6VM7 - chains A and C of the 3 polymer chains in the assembly; structure by X-ray diffraction, 2.41 A resolution.

[Chain A]
Name: MHC class I antigen, A-2 alpha chain
Source organism: Homo sapiens
UniProt: A0A5B8RNS7 (A0A5B8RNS7_HUMAN); residues 1-275 here correspond to UniProt positions 25-299 (UniProt number = residue number + 24)
Amino-acid sequence (275 residues; numbered 1 to 275; the number before each row is that of its first residue):
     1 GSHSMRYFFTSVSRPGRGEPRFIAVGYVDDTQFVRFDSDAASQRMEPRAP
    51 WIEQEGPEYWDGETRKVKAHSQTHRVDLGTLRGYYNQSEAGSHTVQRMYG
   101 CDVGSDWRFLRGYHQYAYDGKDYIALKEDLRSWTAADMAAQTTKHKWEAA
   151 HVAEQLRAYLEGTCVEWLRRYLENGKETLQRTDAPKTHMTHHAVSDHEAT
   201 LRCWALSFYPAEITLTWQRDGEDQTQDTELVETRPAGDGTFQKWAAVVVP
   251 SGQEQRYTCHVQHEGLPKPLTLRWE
Cystine bridges: Cys101-Cys164, Cys203-Cys259

[Chain C]
Name: Melanocyte protein PMEL
Notes: fragment: epitope
UniProt: P40967 (PMEL_HUMAN); residues 1-9 here correspond to UniProt positions 209-217 (UniProt number = residue number + 208)
Amino-acid sequence (9 residues; each row starts with the number of its first residue):
     1 ITDQVPFSV
From the paper describing this entry:
  - conformationally variable residues (side-chain flip): Gln4, Phe7

[Interface between chain A and chain C]
Contacting residue pairs - 40 pairs, chain A then chain C:
  Tyr7(A) with Ile1(C), hydrogen bond (side chain-backbone); Thr2(C), hydrogen bond (side chain-backbone)
  Tyr59(A) with Ile1(C), hydrophobic
  Glu63(A) with Ile1(C); Thr2(C), hydrogen bond (side chain-backbone)
  Lys66(A) with Ile1(C); Thr2(C), hydrogen bond (side chain-backbone); Asp3(C)
  Ala69(A) with Val5(C), hydrophobic
  His70(A) with Asp3(C); Gln4(C); Pro6(C)
  Thr73(A) with Val5(C); Pro6(C), hydrogen bond (side chain-backbone); Ser8(C)
  Asp77(A) with Ser8(C); Val9(C), hydrogen bond (side chain-backbone)
  Thr80(A) with Val9(C)
  Leu81(A) with Val9(C), hydrophobic
  Tyr84(A) with Val9(C)
  Arg97(A) with Pro6(C)
  Tyr99(A) with Thr2(C); Asp3(C), hydrogen bond (side chain-backbone)
  Tyr116(A) with Val9(C)
  Thr143(A) with Val9(C), hydrogen bond (side chain-backbone)
  Lys146(A) with Phe7(C); Ser8(C), hydrogen bond (side chain-backbone); Val9(C), hydrogen bond (side chain-backbone)
  Trp147(A) with Phe7(C); Ser8(C), hydrogen bond (side chain-backbone); Val9(C), hydrophobic
  Ala150(A) with Phe7(C), hydrophobic
  Val152(A) with Phe7(C), hydrophobic
  Leu156(A) with Asp3(C)
  Tyr159(A) with Ile1(C), hydrogen bond (side chain-backbone); Thr2(C); Asp3(C)
  Thr163(A) with Ile1(C)
  Trp167(A) with Ile1(C)
  Tyr171(A) with Ile1(C), hydrogen bond (side chain-backbone)
Interface residues without a listed pair, chain A (26 interface residues in all): Met5, Phe9

[In short]
26 residues of chain A and 9 residues of chain C are in contact, with 13 hydrogen bonds. Polar contacts
include Tyr7(A)-Ile1(C), Tyr7(A)-Thr2(C) and Glu63(A)-Thr2(C). From the paper: conformational variability at
Gln4(C) and Phe7(C).
Chain A is MHC class I antigen, A-2 alpha chain (Homo sapiens) and chain C is Melanocyte protein PMEL; the
structure, SILv44 T cell receptor bound to HLA-A2 presenting gp100 peptide (ITDQVPFSV), was determined by
X-ray diffraction (same publication as 6VM9, 6VMA, 6VMC and 6VM8).
